3OYS - chain A; structure by X-ray diffraction, 1.54 A resolution.

Chain A:
Molecule: Carbonic anhydrase 2
Organism: Homo sapiens
Notes: EC 4.2.1.1
UniProtKB: P00918 (CAH2_HUMAN); the author numbering skips numbers that UniProt does not, so the offset changes along the chain: 1-125 = UniProt 1-125; 127-261 = UniProt 126-260
Sequence (260 residues; row label = number of the first residue in the row; note: 1 number in that range is skipped by the numbering (no residue carries it; nothing is unmodelled there)):
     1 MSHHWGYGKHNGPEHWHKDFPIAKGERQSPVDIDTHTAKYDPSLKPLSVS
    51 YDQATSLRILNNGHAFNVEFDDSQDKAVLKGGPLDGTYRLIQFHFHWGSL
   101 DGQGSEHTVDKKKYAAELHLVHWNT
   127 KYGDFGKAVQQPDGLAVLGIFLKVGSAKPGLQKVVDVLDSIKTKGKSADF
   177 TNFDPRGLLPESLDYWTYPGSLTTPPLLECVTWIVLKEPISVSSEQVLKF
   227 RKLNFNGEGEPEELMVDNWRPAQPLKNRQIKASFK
Not modelled in the structure: 1-3
Metal / ion sites: Zn2+: His94, His96, His119 (together with 2-phenyl-N-(4-sulfamoylphenyl)acetamide)
Small-molecule neighbours: 2-phenyl-N-(4-sulfamoylphenyl)acetamide (OYS): Gln92, His94, His96, Glu106, His119, Val121, Phe131, Val135, Val143, Ser197, Leu198, Thr199, Thr200, Pro202, Leu204, Trp209
UniProt features mapped onto this chain:
  - active site: His64 (Proton donor/acceptor)
  - binding site (Zn(2+)): His94, His96, His119
  - binding site (substrate): Thr199, Thr200
  - site: Tyr7 (Fine-tunes the proton-transfer properties of H-64), Asn62 (Fine-tunes the proton-transfer properties of H-64), Asn67 (Fine-tunes the proton-transfer properties of H-64), Gln92 (Involved in the binding of some activators, including histamine and L-histidine)
  - modified residue: Ser2 (N-acetylserine), Ser166 (Phosphoserine), Ser173 (Phosphoserine)

Summary:
Bound to chain A: 2-phenyl-N-(4-sulfamoylphenyl)acetamide. His94, His96 and His119 form the Zn2+ site. UniProt
lists active-site residue His64, 3 Zn2+-binding residues and substrate-binding residues Thr199 and Thr200.
Chain A is Carbonic anhydrase 2 (Homo sapiens); the structure, Human Carbonic Anhydrase II complexed with
2-{[4-AMINO-3-(3-HYDROXYPROP-1-YN-1-YL)-1H-PYRAZOLO[3,4-D]PYRIMIDIN-1-YL]METHYL}-5-METHYL-3-(2-METHYLPHENYL)QUINAZOLIN-4(3H)-ONE,
was determined by X-ray diffraction (same publication as 3OY0 and 3OYQ).
